Entry 1EUH (X-ray diffraction, 1.82 A resolution); this record covers chains A and C of the 4 polymer chains in the assembly.

Chain A (and C):
Name: NADP dependent non phosphorylating glyceraldehyde-3-phosphate dehydrogenase
Organism: Streptococcus mutans
Notes: EC 1.2.1.9; chain C of this document is another copy of the same molecule, construct and numbering; everything in this record applies to it too
UniProt: Q59931 (GAPN_STRMU); residue numbers follow UniProt; this construct covers 1-475
Chain sequence (475 residues; row label = number of the first residue in the row):
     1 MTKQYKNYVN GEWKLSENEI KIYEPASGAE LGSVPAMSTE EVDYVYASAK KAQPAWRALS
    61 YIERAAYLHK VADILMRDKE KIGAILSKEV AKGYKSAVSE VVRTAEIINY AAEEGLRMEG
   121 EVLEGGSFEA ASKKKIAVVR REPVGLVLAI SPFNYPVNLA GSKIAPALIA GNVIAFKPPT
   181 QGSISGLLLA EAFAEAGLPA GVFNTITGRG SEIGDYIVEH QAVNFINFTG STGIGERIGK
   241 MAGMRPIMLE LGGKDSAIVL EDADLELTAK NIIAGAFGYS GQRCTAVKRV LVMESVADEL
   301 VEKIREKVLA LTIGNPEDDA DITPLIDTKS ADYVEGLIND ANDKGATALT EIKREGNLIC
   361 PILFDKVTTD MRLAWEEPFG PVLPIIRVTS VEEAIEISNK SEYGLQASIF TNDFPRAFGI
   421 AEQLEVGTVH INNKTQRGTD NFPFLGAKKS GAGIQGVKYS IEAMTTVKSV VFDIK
Unresolved in the structure: 1
Curated features (UniProtKB/Swiss-Prot):
  - active site: Glu250, Cys284
  - binding site (substrate): Arg103, Asn154, Tyr155, Arg283 to Thr285, Arg437
  - binding site (NADP(+)): Ser151, Lys177, Thr180, Asp215, Glu377

How chain A and chain C interact:
Contacting residue pairs - 28 pairs, chain A then chain C:
  Tyr110(A) with Arg117(C), hydrogen bond (backbone-side chain)
  Glu113(A) with Glu113(C); Arg117(C)
  Glu114(A) with Arg117(C), salt bridge
  Leu116(A) with Tyr110(C), hydrophobic
  Arg117(A) with Tyr110(C), hydrogen bond (side chain-backbone); Glu113(C); Glu114(C), salt bridge
  Glu119(A) with Lys458(C), salt bridge
  Lys134(A) with Glu422(C), salt bridge
  Pro415(A) with Asp473(C); Ile474(C); Lys475(C), hydrogen bond (backbone-backbone)
  Arg416(A) with Lys475(C)
  Phe418(A) with Phe472(C), hydrophobic; Ile474(C), hydrophobic
  Gly419(A) with Ile474(C); Lys475(C)
  Glu422(A) with Lys134(C), salt bridge; Ile474(C)
  Lys458(A) with Glu119(C), salt bridge
  Asp473(A) with Pro415(C)
  Ile474(A) with Pro415(C); Phe418(C), hydrophobic; Gly419(C)
  Lys475(A) with Pro415(C), hydrogen bond (backbone-backbone); Arg416(C); Gly419(C)
Other interface residues (no listed pair), chain A (17 interface residues in all): Phe472

Overview:
17 residues of chain A face 16 of chain C across their interface; the contacts include 4 hydrogen bonds and 6
salt bridges. Polar contacts include Glu114(A)-Arg117(C), Glu119(A)-Lys458(C) and Lys134(A)-Glu422(C).
Chain A and chain C are both NADP dependent non phosphorylating glyceraldehyde-3-phosphate dehydrogenase
(Streptococcus mutans); the structure, Apo form of a NADP dependent aldehyde dehydrogenase from streptococcus
mutans, was determined by X-ray diffraction (same publication as 2EUH).
